1GTA - chain A; structure by X-ray diffraction, 2.40 A resolution.

== Chain A ==
Protein: Glutathione S-transferase
Source organism: Schistosoma japonicum
Notes: EC 2.5.1.18
UniProt: P08515 (GST26_SCHJA); residues 1-218 here = UniProt positions 1-218
Chain sequence (218 residues; numbered 1 to 218; the number before each row is that of its first residue):
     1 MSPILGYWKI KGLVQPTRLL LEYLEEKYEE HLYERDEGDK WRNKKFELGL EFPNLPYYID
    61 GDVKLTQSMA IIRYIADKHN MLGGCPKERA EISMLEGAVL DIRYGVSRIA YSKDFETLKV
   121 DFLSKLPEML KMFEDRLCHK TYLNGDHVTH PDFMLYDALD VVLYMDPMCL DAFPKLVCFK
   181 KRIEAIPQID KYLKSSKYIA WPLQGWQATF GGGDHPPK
Curated features (UniProtKB/Swiss-Prot):
  - binding site (glutathione): Y7, W8, W41 to K45, N54, L55, Q67, S68
  - binding site (substrate): Y111

== In short ==
From UniProt: 11 glutathione-binding residues and substrate-binding residue Y111.
Chain A is Glutathione S-transferase (Schistosoma japonicum); the structure, Crystal structures of a
schistosomal drug and vaccine target: glutathione S-transferase from schistosoma japonica and its ..., was
determined by X-ray diffraction together with 1GTB from the same study.
